Entry 6YSF (electron microscopy, 3.40 A resolution); this record covers chains B and F of the 7 polymer chains in the assembly.

[Chain B]
Protein: Chemotaxis motB protein
From: Clostridium sporogenes
UniProtKB: A0A1V9IL35 (A0A1V9IL35_CLOSG); residues 1-251 here = UniProt positions 1-251
Sequence (251 residues; row label = number of the first residue in the row):
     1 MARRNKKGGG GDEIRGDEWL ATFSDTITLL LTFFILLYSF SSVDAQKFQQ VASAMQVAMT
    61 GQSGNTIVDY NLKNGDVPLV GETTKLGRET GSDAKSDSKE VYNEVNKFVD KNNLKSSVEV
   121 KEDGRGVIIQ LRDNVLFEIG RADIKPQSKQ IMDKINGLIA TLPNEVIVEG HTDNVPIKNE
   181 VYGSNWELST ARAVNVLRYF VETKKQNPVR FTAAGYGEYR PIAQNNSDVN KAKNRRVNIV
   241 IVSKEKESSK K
Not modelled in the structure: 1-10, 44-251

[Chain F]
Protein: Chemotaxis MotA protein
From: Clostridium sporogenes
UniProtKB: A0A2X3BQ48 (A0A2X3BQ48_CLOSG); numbering as in UniProt (aligned over 1-270)
Sequence (270 residues; row label = number of the first residue in the row):
     1 MKKRDILTPI GFVLCFGLVL WGMASGGSNL KVFWDVASVF ITIGGSMAAM LITYPMDEFK
    61 RLLIVIRQTF KDNGMSNIDV IQNFVDLSRK ARREGLLSLE DAINNLTDDY MKKGLRMVVD
   121 GIEPETIREI MELEIDEMEK RHKSGADMLK TWGGYAPAFG MVGTLIGLIQ MLANLTDSST
   181 IASGMGKALI TTFYGSLMAN AVFNPMGANL MFKSGVEATT REMVLEGVLA IQSGVNPRIM
   241 EEKLVSYLSP PERQAYSKVQ VSGEGAAQNG
Not modelled in the structure: 1-2, 260-270

[Interface between chain B and chain F]
Pairs across the interface (8; chain B residue first):
  Thr28(B) - Thr164(F)
  Thr32(B) - Met185(F)
  Thr32(B) - Leu189(F)
  Ile35(B) - Met171(F)  hydrophobic
  Leu36(B) - Met171(F)  hydrophobic
  Leu36(B) - Met185(F)  hydrophobic
  Ser39(B) - Ile181(F)
  Val43(B) - Thr176(F)
Other interface residues (no listed pair), chain B (8 interface residues in all): Leu29, Leu31
Other interface residues (no listed pair), chain F (8 interface residues in all): Leu168, Leu172

[Overview]
Chain B and chain F each contribute 8 residues to their interface.
Chain B is Chemotaxis motB protein and chain F is Chemotaxis MotA protein, both from Clostridium sporogenes;
the structure, Structure of the flagellar MotAB stator complex from Clostridium sporogenes, was determined by
electron microscopy together with 6YSL from the same study.
